PDB entry 6VWS | electron microscopy, 6.08 A resolution (low resolution: residue-level contacts below are approximate; hydrogen-bond / salt-bridge calls are withheld) | chains D and N of the 6 polymer chains in the assembly

[Chain D (and N)]
Name: HIV capsid protein
From: Human immunodeficiency virus 1
Notes: chain N of this document is another copy of the same molecule, construct and numbering; everything in this record applies to it too
UniProtKB: B6DRA0 (B6DRA0_9HIV1); residues 1-220 here correspond to UniProt positions 133-352 (UniProt number = residue number + 132)
Chain sequence (220 residues; row label = number of the first residue in the row):
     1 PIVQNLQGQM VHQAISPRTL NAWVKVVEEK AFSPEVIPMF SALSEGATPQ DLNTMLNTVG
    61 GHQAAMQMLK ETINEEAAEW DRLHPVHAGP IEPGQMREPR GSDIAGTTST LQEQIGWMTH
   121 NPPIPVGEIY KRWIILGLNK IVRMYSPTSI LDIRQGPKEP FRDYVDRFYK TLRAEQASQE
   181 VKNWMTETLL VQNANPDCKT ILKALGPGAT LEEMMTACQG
Differences from the reference sequence: conflict Glu-92 (Ala224 in B6DRA0)

[Chain D / chain N interface]
Contacting residue pairs - 8 pairs, chain D then chain N:
  Asn-57(D) / Glu-35(N)
  His-62(D) / Asp-166(N)
  Gln-63(D) / Val-165(N)
  Gln-63(D) / Asp-166(N)
  Gln-63(D) / Tyr-169(N)
  Ala-64(D) / Arg-162(N)
  Ala-64(D) / Val-165(N)
  Ala-64(D) / Asp-166(N)
Also at the interface, not in a pair above, chain D (7 interface residues in all): Ala-14, Thr-58, Glu-71
Also at the interface, not in a pair above, chain N (9 interface residues in all): Pro-34, Glu-45, Lys-170, Leu-211

[Summary]
Chain D and chain N form an interface of 7 and 9 residues respectively.
Chain D and chain N are both HIV capsid protein (Human immunodeficiency virus 1); the structure, Hexamer of
Helical HIV capsid by RASTR method, was determined by electron microscopy (same publication as 6VKV).
